PDB entry 4WR8 | X-ray diffraction, 2.60 A resolution | chains B and C of the 3 polymer chains in the assembly

# Chain B (and C)
Name: Macrophage migration inhibitory factor
Organism: Homo sapiens
Notes: EC 5.3.2.1, 5.3.3.12; chain C of this document is another copy of the same molecule, construct and numbering; everything in this record applies to it too
UniProt: P14174 (MIF_HUMAN); residues 1-114 here correspond to UniProt positions 2-115 (UniProt number = residue number + 1)
Chain sequence (114 residues; each row starts with the number of its first residue):
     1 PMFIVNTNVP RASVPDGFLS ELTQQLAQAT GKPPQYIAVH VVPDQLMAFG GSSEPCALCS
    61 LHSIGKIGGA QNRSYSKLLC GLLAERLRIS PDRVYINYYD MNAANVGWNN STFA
Curated features (UniProtKB/Swiss-Prot):
  - active site: Pro1 (Proton acceptor)
  - binding site (substrate): Lys32, Ile64, Asn97
  - modified residue: Lys77 (N6-acetyllysine)
What the authors report for this chain:
  - binding site for the ligand 3TX: Lys32, Tyr36, Ile64, Tyr95, Asn97, Phe113
  - catalytic residues: Pro1 (citing earlier work)

# Interface between chain B and chain C
Residue-residue contacts (58):
  Asn6(B) with His40(C)
  Gln45(B) with His40(C), hydrogen bond; Val42(C)
  Leu46(B) with Leu19(C), hydrophobic; His40(C); Val41(C), hydrogen bond (backbone-backbone)
  Met47(B) with Val39(C); His40(C)
  Ala48(B) with Ala38(C); Val39(C), hydrogen bond (backbone-backbone)
  Phe49(B) with Gln35(C); Ile37(C); Ala38(C), hydrophobic; Trp108(C)
  Gly50(B) with Pro34(C); Gln35(C); Ile37(C), hydrogen bond (backbone-backbone)
  Gly51(B) with Thr23(C)
  Leu58(B) with Met2(C), hydrophobic; Ala38(C), hydrophobic; His40(C)
  Cys59(B) with Met2(C)
  Ile67(B) with Asn105(C)
  Asn72(B) with Ala104(C), hydrogen bond (side chain-backbone); Asn105(C), hydrogen bond; Thr112(C)
  Arg73(B) with Asn110(C); Ser111(C); Thr112(C); Ala114(C), hydrogen bond (side chain-backbone)
  Ser76(B) with Gly107(C); Asn110(C); Ser111(C), hydrogen bond (side chain-backbone)
  Lys77(B) with Asn110(C), hydrogen bond (backbone-backbone)
  Cys80(B) with Asn110(C), hydrogen bond (side chain-backbone)
  Pro91(B) with Asn109(C), hydrogen bond (backbone-backbone); Asn110(C)
  Asp92(B) with Trp108(C), hydrogen bond (backbone-side chain); Asn109(C), hydrogen bond (backbone-side chain)
  Val94(B) with Gly107(C); Trp108(C)
  Tyr95(B) with Pro1(C); Met2(C); Tyr36(C), hydrogen bond (side chain-backbone); Gly107(C); Trp108(C); Phe113(C), hydrophobic
  Ile96(B) with Asn105(C); Val106(C); Gly107(C), hydrogen bond (backbone-backbone)
  Asn97(B) with Met2(C), hydrogen bond; His62(C), hydrogen bond; Met101(C); Asn105(C)
  Tyr98(B) with Met101(C); Asn105(C), hydrogen bond (backbone-backbone); Gly107(C)
  Tyr99(B) with His62(C), hydrogen bond
Interface residues without a listed pair, chain B (26 interface residues in all): Gly69, Gly81

# Overview
The chain B/chain C interface involves 26 residues from each chain, with 19 hydrogen bonds. Among the polar
pairs are Gln45(B)-His40(C), Asn72(B)-Ala104(C) and Asn72(B)-Asn105(C). From the paper: the catalytic residue
Pro1(B); a binding site for the ligand 3TX at Lys32(B), Tyr36(B) and Ile64(B) among others.
Both chains are Macrophage migration inhibitory factor (Homo sapiens). Entry 4WR8 (Macrophage Migration
Inhibitory Factor in complex with a biaryltriazole inhibitor (3b-180)) was determined by X-ray diffraction
together with 4WRB from the same study.
